PDB entry 3LMX | X-ray diffraction, 2.20 A resolution | chains B and N of the 6 polymer chains in the assembly

Chain B:
Protein: Protocatechuate 3,4-dioxygenase alpha chain
Source organism: Pseudomonas putida
Notes: EC 1.13.11.3
UniProt: P00436 (PCXA_PSEPU); residues 1-200 here correspond to UniProt positions 2-201 (UniProt number = residue number + 1)
Chain sequence (200 residues; each row starts with the number of its first residue):
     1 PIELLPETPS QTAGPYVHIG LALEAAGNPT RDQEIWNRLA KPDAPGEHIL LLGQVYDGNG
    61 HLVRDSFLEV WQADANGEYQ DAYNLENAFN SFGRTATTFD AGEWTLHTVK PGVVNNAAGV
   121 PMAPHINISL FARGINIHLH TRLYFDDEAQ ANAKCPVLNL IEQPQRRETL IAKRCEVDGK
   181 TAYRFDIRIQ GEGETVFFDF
Residues lining bound ligands: 3,4-dihydroxybenzoic acid (DHB): Gly-14, Pro-15, Tyr-16, Arg-133
Curated features (UniProtKB/Swiss-Prot):
  - binding site (3,4-dihydroxybenzoate): Arg-133

Chain N:
Protein: Protocatechuate 3,4-dioxygenase beta chain
Source organism: Pseudomonas putida
Notes: EC 1.13.11.3
UniProt: P00437 (PCXB_PSEPU); residues 301-538 here correspond to UniProt positions 2-239 (UniProt number = residue number - 299)
Chain sequence (238 residues; row label = number of the first residue in the row):
   301 PAQDNSRFVI RDRNWHPKAL TPDYKTSIAR SPRQALVSIP QSISETTGPN FSHLGFGAHD
   361 HDLLLNFNNG GLPIGERIIV AGRVVDQYGK PVPNTLVEMW QANAGGRYRH KNDRYLAPLD
   421 PNFGGVGRCL TDSDGYYSFR TIKPGPHPWR NGPNDWRPAH IHFGISGPSI ATKLITQLYF
   481 EGDPLIPMCP IVKSIANPEA VQQLIAKLDM NNANPMDCLA YRFDIVLRGQ RKTHFENC
Construct notes: engineered mutation His-447 (Tyr148 in P00437)
Metal / ion sites: Fe ion: Tyr-408, His-460, His-462 (together with 3,4-dihydroxybenzoic acid)
Residues lining bound ligands:
  - 3,4-dihydroxybenzoic acid (DHB), molecule 1: Lys-318, Leu-320, Pro-332, Arg-333
  - 3,4-dihydroxybenzoic acid (DHB), molecule 2: Leu-320, Pro-322, Ile-328, Arg-333
  - 3,4-dihydroxybenzoic acid (DHB), molecule 3: Tyr-324, Tyr-408, His-447, Trp-449, Arg-457, His-460, His-462, Gln-477, Ile-491

Interface between chain B and chain N:
Contacting residue pairs (174):
  Leu-4(B) with Val-309(N), hydrophobic; Gln-387(N); Tyr-388(N), hydrophobic
  Leu-5(B) with Asp-386(N); Gln-387(N), hydrogen bond (backbone-side chain); Gly-389(N)
  Pro-6(B) with Trp-315(N), hydrophobic; Gln-503(N), hydrogen bond (backbone-side chain); Val-526(N)
  Glu-7(B) with Arg-311(N), salt bridge; Trp-315(N), hydrogen bond (backbone-side chain); His-316(N), salt bridge; Gln-387(N); Gln-503(N); Val-526(N); Arg-528(N)
  Thr-8(B) with His-316(N); Leu-474(N); Thr-476(N); Gln-503(N); Leu-504(N); Ile-525(N); Val-526(N), hydrogen bond (side chain-backbone)
  Pro-9(B) with Trp-315(N); His-316(N); Thr-476(N), hydrogen bond (backbone-side chain); Ile-495(N), hydrophobic; Ala-500(N); Leu-504(N)
  Ser-10(B) with His-316(N), hydrogen bond (backbone-side chain); Pro-317(N); Leu-474(N); Ile-475(N), hydrogen bond (side chain-backbone)
  Gln-11(B) with Ile-475(N), hydrogen bond (backbone-backbone); Thr-476(N); Gln-477(N); Tyr-479(N), hydrogen bond; Ile-491(N), hydrogen bond (side chain-backbone); Val-492(N); Ser-494(N), hydrogen bond; Ile-495(N); Leu-504(N)
  Thr-12(B) with Tyr-324(N), hydrogen bond; Gln-477(N), hydrogen bond (backbone-side chain); Ile-491(N)
  Ala-13(B) with Trp-400(N); His-462(N); Ile-475(N), hydrophobic
  Pro-15(B) with His-410(N)
  Tyr-16(B) with Trp-400(N); Tyr-408(N), hydrophobic; His-410(N); Asn-412(N); Asp-413(N)
  Val-17(B) with Trp-400(N)
  His-18(B) with His-410(N), hydrogen bond
  Ile-19(B) with Tyr-408(N), hydrophobic; Arg-409(N); His-410(N); Val-426(N)
  Gly-20(B) with Trp-400(N); Val-426(N)
  Leu-21(B) with Glu-398(N); Trp-400(N), hydrophobic; Ile-475(N), hydrophobic
  Ala-25(B) with Lys-411(N), hydrogen bond (backbone-side chain)
  Ala-26(B) with His-410(N); Lys-411(N), hydrogen bond (backbone-backbone)
  Gly-27(B) with Lys-411(N)
  Asn-28(B) with Arg-409(N), hydrogen bond (side chain-backbone)
  Arg-31(B) with Asp-360(N); Val-426(N); Arg-428(N)
  Gln-33(B) with Leu-354(N); Gly-355(N), hydrogen bond (side chain-backbone); Arg-428(N), hydrogen bond (backbone-side chain)
  Ile-35(B) with Phe-351(N), hydrophobic; Leu-354(N), hydrophobic; Leu-396(N), hydrophobic
  Asp-57(B) with Ala-329(N)
  Gly-58(B) with Ala-329(N), hydrogen bond (backbone-backbone)
  Asn-59(B) with Ala-329(N)
  Val-63(B) with Arg-330(N)
  Asp-65(B) with Arg-330(N), salt bridge
  Glu-69(B) with Lys-473(N), salt bridge
  Trp-71(B) with Ser-344(N), hydrogen bond (side chain-backbone); Thr-347(N), hydrogen bond; Gly-348(N); Pro-349(N); Ile-470(N), hydrophobic
  Glu-78(B) with Pro-301(N)
  Tyr-79(B) with Pro-301(N); Ala-302(N), hydrogen bond (backbone-backbone); Ile-343(N), hydrophobic; Ser-344(N), hydrogen bond; Thr-347(N)
  Asp-81(B) with Ala-302(N); Gly-348(N); Pro-349(N); Asn-350(N), hydrogen bond (backbone-backbone)
  Tyr-83(B) with Asn-350(N), hydrogen bond (backbone-backbone); Phe-351(N), hydrophobic; His-353(N); Leu-354(N)
  Asn-84(B) with His-353(N)
  Phe-92(B) with Pro-349(N), hydrophobic; Phe-351(N), hydrophobic
  Arg-94(B) with Glu-398(N), salt bridge
  Phe-99(B) with His-410(N); Asn-412(N)
  Val-114(B) with Ile-343(N), hydrophobic
  Ala-117(B) with Arg-307(N); Gln-341(N); Asn-537(N), hydrogen bond (backbone-side chain)
  Ala-118(B) with Asn-537(N)
  Met-122(B) with Ser-342(N); Ser-344(N)
  His-125(B) with Ser-344(N), hydrogen bond
  Asn-127(B) with Ser-344(N); Glu-345(N); Ile-470(N)
  Phe-131(B) with Lys-473(N); Ile-475(N), hydrophobic
  Arg-133(B) with Tyr-324(N); Thr-326(N), hydrogen bond; Arg-330(N), hydrogen bond (backbone-side chain)
  Gly-134(B) with Tyr-324(N), hydrogen bond (backbone-side chain); Thr-326(N); Ser-327(N); Arg-330(N)
  Ile-135(B) with Arg-330(N)
  Asn-136(B) with Pro-317(N); Lys-318(N), hydrogen bond (side chain-backbone); Ala-319(N), hydrogen bond (side chain-backbone); Thr-321(N), hydrogen bond; Tyr-324(N); Ser-494(N)
  Ile-137(B) with Arg-313(N); His-316(N); Pro-317(N)
  His-138(B) with Lys-473(N)
  Leu-139(B) with Pro-332(N), hydrophobic
  His-140(B) with Arg-311(N); Arg-313(N)
  Arg-142(B) with Ser-344(N); Glu-345(N), salt bridge
  Leu-160(B) with Ile-339(N), hydrophobic; Pro-340(N)
  Arg-166(B) with Gln-334(N)
  Ile-189(B) with Arg-330(N); Ser-331(N); Pro-332(N)
  Gln-190(B) with Ile-328(N), hydrogen bond (side chain-backbone); Ala-329(N); Ser-331(N), hydrogen bond (side chain-backbone); Arg-333(N)
  Glu-194(B) with Pro-332(N); Arg-333(N), hydrogen bond (side chain-backbone); Gln-334(N), hydrogen bond (side chain-backbone)
  Val-196(B) with Val-337(N), hydrophobic
  Phe-197(B) with Pro-332(N), hydrophobic; Leu-336(N); Val-337(N), hydrogen bond (backbone-backbone)
  Phe-198(B) with Val-337(N); Ile-339(N), hydrophobic
  Asp-199(B) with Arg-313(N), salt bridge; Leu-336(N); Val-337(N), hydrogen bond (backbone-backbone); Ser-338(N); Ile-339(N), hydrogen bond (backbone-backbone)
  Phe-200(B) with Ile-339(N); Glu-345(N); Ala-471(N), hydrophobic; Arg-528(N), hydrogen bond (backbone-side chain)
Also at the interface, not in a pair above, chain B (74 interface residues in all): Leu-23, Glu-34, Gln-80, Ala-82, Asn-115, Asn-116, Ala-132, Val-157, Ile-161
Also at the interface, not in a pair above, chain N (86 interface residues in all): Asp-304, Ile-310, Ala-335, Val-385, Met-399, Gln-401, His-447, Asp-524, Leu-527, Glu-536

In short:
74 residues of chain B face 86 of chain N across their interface, with 42 hydrogen bonds and 7 salt bridges.
Among the polar pairs are Glu-7(B)/Arg-311(N), Glu-7(B)/His-316(N) and Asp-65(B)/Arg-330(N). One
3,4-dihydroxybenzoic acid molecule is bound between chain B and chain N.
Here chain B is Protocatechuate 3,4-dioxygenase alpha chain and chain N is Protocatechuate 3,4-dioxygenase
beta chain, both from Pseudomonas putida. Entry 3LMX (Tyrosine 447 of Protocatechuate 34,-Dioxygenase Controls
Efficient Progress Through Catalysis) was determined by X-ray diffraction.
